PDB entry 3UWK | X-ray diffraction, 1.91 A resolution | chain A

# Chain A
Name: Thymidylate kinase
From: Pseudomonas aeruginosa
Notes: EC 2.7.4.9
UniProtKB: Q9HZN8 (KTHY_PSEAE); residues 1-210 here = UniProt positions 1-210
Chain sequence (232 residues; row label = number of the first residue in the row; numbers below 1 keep their minus sign (Met-19 is residue -19)):
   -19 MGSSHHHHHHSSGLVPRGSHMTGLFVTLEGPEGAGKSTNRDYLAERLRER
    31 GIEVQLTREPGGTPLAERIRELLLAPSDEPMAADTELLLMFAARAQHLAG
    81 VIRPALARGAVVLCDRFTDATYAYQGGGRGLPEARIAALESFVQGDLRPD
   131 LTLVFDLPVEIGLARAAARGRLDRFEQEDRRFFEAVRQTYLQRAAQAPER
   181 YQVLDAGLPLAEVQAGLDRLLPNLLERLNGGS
Disordered / not traced: -19 to 2, 150-152, 208-212
Sequence notes: expression tag (-19 to 0, 211-212)
Curated features (UniProtKB/Swiss-Prot):
  - binding site (ATP): Gly10 to Ser17
Ligand contacts: 0DF (1-methyl-6-phenyl-1,3-dihydro-2H-imidazo[4,5-b]pyridin-2-one): Glu12, Glu39, Pro40, Arg50, Leu54, Met70, Arg74, Arg96, Phe97, Ala100, Thr101, Tyr104, Gln105, Asp153, Phe155
From the paper describing this entry:
  - binding site for 0DF: Arg74, Arg96, Thr101, Tyr104, Gln105, Phe155
  - contacts within the chain: Glu12-Tyr104 (water-mediated contact)

# Summary
Chain A binds compound 0DF. From UniProt: 8 ATP-binding residues. From the paper: a binding site for 0DF at
Arg74, Arg96 and Thr101 among others; contacts within the chain involving Tyr104 and Glu12.
Chain A is Thymidylate kinase (Pseudomonas aeruginosa); the structure, Structure Guided Development of Novel
Thymidine Mimetics targeting Pseudomonas aeruginosa Thymidylate Kinase: from Hit to Lead ..., was determined
by X-ray diffraction together with 3UWO and 3UXM from the same study.
